Entry 8T7E (electron microscopy, 3.08 A resolution); this record covers chains A and P of the 5 polymer chains in the assembly.

== Chain A ==
Molecule: DNA polymerase subunit gamma-1
From: Homo sapiens
Notes: EC 2.7.7.7
Reference sequence: P54098 (DPOG1_HUMAN); numbering as in UniProt (aligned over 1-1239)
Amino-acid sequence (1239 residues; row label = number of the first residue in the row):
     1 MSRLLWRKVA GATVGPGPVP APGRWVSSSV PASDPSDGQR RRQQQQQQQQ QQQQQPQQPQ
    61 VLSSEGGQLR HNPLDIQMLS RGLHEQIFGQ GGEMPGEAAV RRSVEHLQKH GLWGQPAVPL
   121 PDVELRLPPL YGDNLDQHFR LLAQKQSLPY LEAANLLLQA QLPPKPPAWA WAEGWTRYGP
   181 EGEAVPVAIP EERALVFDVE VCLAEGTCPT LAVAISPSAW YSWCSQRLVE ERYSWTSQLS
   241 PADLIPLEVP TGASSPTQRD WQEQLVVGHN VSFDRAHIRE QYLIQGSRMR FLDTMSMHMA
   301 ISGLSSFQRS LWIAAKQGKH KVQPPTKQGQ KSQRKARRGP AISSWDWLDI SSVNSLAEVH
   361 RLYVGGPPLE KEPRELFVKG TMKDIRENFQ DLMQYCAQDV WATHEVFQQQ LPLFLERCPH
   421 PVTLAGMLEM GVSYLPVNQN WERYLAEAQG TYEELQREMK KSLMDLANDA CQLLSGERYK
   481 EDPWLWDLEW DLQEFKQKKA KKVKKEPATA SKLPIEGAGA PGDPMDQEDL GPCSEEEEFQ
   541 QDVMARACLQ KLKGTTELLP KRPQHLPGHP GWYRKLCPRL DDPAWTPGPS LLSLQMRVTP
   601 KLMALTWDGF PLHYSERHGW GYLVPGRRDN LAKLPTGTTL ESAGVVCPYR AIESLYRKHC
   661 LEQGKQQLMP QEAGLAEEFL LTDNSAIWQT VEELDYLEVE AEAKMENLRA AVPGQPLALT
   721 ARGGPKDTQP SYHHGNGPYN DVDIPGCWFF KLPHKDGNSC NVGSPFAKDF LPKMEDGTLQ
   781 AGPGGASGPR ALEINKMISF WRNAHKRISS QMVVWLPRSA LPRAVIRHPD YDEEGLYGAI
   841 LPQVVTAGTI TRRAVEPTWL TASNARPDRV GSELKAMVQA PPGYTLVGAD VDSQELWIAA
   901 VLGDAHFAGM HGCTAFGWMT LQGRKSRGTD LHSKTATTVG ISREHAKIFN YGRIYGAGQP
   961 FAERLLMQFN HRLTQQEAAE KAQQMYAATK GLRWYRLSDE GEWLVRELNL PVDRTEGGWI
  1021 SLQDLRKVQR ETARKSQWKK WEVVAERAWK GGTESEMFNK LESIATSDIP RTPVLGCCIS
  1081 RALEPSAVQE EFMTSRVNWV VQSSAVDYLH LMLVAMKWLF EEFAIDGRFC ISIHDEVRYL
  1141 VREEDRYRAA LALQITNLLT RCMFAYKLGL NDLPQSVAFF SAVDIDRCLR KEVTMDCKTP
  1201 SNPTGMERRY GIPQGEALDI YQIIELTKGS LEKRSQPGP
Not modelled in the structure: 1-77, 250-261, 317-339, 499-533, 628-739, 994-1053, 1228-1239
Swiss-Prot annotation at these positions:
  - region: Gln43 to Gln55 (Does not contribute to polymerase and exonuclease enzymatic activities), Thr858 to Asn864 (Trigger loop)
  - motif: Val196 to Glu200 (Exo I), Val267 to Arg275 (Exo II), Tyr395 to Thr403 (Exo III), Val887 to Leu896 (Pol A), Arg943 to Gly958 (Pol B), His1134 to Val1141 (Pol C)
  - active site: Asp198 (Exonuclease activity)
  - binding site (DNA): Ser306, Ser593, Lys806, Thr849, Thr1094, Ser1095
  - binding site (RNA): Arg579, His754, Gly763, Lys768, Ser863, Arg869
  - binding site (a 2'-deoxyribonucleoside 5'-triphosphate): Asp890, Val891, Ser893, Glu895, Arg943, Lys947, Tyr951, Asp1135
  - binding site (Mg(2+)): Asp890, Val891, Asp1135
  - site (Critical for replication fidelity and mismatch recognition): Arg853, Gln1102
  - natural variant: Arg3 (R3P: In PEOB1 and SANDO), Gln55 (Q55QQ; Q55QQQ), Arg227 (R227W: In PEOB1 and MTDPS4B), Arg232 (R232G: In MTDPS4A; R232H: In LS), Leu244 (L244P: In MTDPS4A), Thr251 (T251I: In PEOB1, MTDPS4A and MTDPS4B), Gly268 (G268A: In PEOB1), Arg275 (R275Q: Found in a patient with epileptic encephalopathy, developmental delay and moderate intellectual disability; uncertain significance), His277 (H277L: In PEOB1; uncertain significance), Gly303 (G303R: In MTDPS4A), Leu304 (L304R: In PEOB1 and SANDO; L304SANDO: In PEOB1), Ser305 (S305R: In MTDPS4A), 52 further natural variant entries in UniProt
  - mutagenesis: Asp198 (D198A: Abolishes exonuclease activity; when associated with A-200. Decreases polymerase exonucleolytic proofreading by 30-fold for the T:G mismatch and by 14-fold for the A:A mismatch ...), Glu200 (E200A: Abolishes exonuclease activity; when associated with A-198. Decreases polymerase exonucleolytic proofreading by 30-fold for the T:G mismatch and by 14-fold for the A:A mismatch ...), Asp274 (D274A: Unable to idle at the 5'-end of the nascent DNA strand. Continues DNA synthesis into double-stranded DNA past the 5'-end creating a flap structure that cannot be ligated), Lys498 (K498C: Decreases processive DNA synthesis), Lys499 (K499C: Decreases processive DNA synthesis), Lys501 (K501C: Decreases processive DNA synthesis), Val543 to Leu558 (Markedly decreases the stimulation by POLG2, resulting in impaired processive DNA synthesis), Leu549 (L549N: Decreases processive DNA synthesis), Leu552 (L552N: Decreases processive DNA synthesis), Lys553 (K553N: Decreases processive DNA synthesis), Arg853 (R853A: Abolishes primer DNA extention in the presence of dNTPs. Impairs intrinsic polymerase processivity. Enhances exonuclease activity leading to primer DNA degradation), Asp890 (D890N: Abolishes DNA polymerase activity), 1 further mutagenesis entry in UniProt
From the paper describing this entry:
  - mutagenesis - R309A: decreased catalytic activity (exonuclease activity)
  - disease-associated variants - R807P: decreased catalytic activity (proofreading activity)

== Chain P ==
Molecule: Mismatched Primer DNA
Sequence (20 nucleotides; numbered 8 to 27; the number before each row is that of its first residue):
     8 GAAGACAGTC TGCGGCGCGA
Not modelled in the structure: 8-9

== Chain A / chain P interface ==
Contacting residue pairs - 8 pairs, chain A then chain P:
  His618(A) - DC23(P)  phosphate contact
  Gly619(A) - DG24(P)  phosphate contact
  Phe766(A) - DG24(P)  phosphate contact
  Ala767(A) - DC25(P)  phosphate contact
  Lys768(A) - DC25(P)  salt bridge to the phosphate
  Asn803(A) - DG26(P)  phosphate contact
  Arg807(A) - DG26(P)  sugar contact
  Arg807(A) - DA27(P)  salt bridge to the phosphate
Interface residues without a listed pair, chain A (9 interface residues in all): Gln493, Lys806
Interface residues without a listed pair, chain P (6 interface residues in all): DG15

== Overview ==
9 residues of chain A and 6 residues of chain P are in contact; the contacts include 2 salt bridges. Among the
polar pairs are Lys768(A)-DC25(P) and Arg807(A)-DA27(P). The paper reports that R309A of chain A reduces
catalytic activity (exonuclease activity); R807P of chain A reduces catalytic activity (proofreading
activity).
Here chain A is DNA polymerase subunit gamma-1 (Homo sapiens) and chain P is Mismatched Primer DNA. Entry 8T7E
(Cryo-EM structure of the Backtracking Initiation Complex (VII) of Human Mitochondrial DNA Polymerase Gamma)
was determined by electron microscopy together with 8G5I, 8G5J, 8G5K, 8G5L, 8G5N, 8G5O and 8G5P from the same
study.
